Entry 6UTJ (electron microscopy, 2.90 A resolution); this record covers chains D and U of the 35 polymer chains in the assembly.

Chain D:
Protein: Proteasome subunit alpha
Organism: Thermoplasma acidophilum
Notes: EC 3.4.25.1
Reference sequence: P25156 (PSA_THEAC); residue numbers follow UniProt; this construct covers 7-233
Sequence (227 residues; row label = number of the first residue in the row):
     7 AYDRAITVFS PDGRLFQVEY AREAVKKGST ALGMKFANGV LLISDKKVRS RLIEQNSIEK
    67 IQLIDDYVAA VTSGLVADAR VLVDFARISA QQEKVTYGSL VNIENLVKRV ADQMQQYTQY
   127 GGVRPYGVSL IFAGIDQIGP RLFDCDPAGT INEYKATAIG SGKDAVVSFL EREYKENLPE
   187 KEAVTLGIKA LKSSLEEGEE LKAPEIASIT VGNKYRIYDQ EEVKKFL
Swiss-Prot annotation at these positions:
  - mutagenesis: Lys66 (K66A: Prevents PAN to associate with the proteasome and stimulate gate opening), Leu81 (L81A/E/G: Prevents PAN to stimulate gate opening), Val82 (V82A: No effect on PAN's ability to stimulate gate opening; V82D/G: Prevents PAN to stimulate gate opening)
What the authors report for this chain:
  - mutagenesis - K66A: abolished binding to activators (citing earlier work)
  - mutagenesis - R28L: increased binding to PAN (citing earlier work)
  - mutagenesis - R28L: unchanged catalytic activity (citing earlier work)

Chain U:
Protein: Proteasome activator protein PA26
Organism: Trypanosoma brucei brucei
Reference sequence: Q38BM8 (Q38BM8_TRYB2); numbering as in UniProt (aligned over 4-223)
Sequence (229 residues; row label = number of the first residue in the row):
     4 KRAALIQNLR DSYTETSSFA VIEEWAAGTL QEIEGIAKAA VEAHGTIRNS TYGRAQAEKS
    64 PEQLLGVLQR YQDLCHNVYC QAETIRTVIA IRIPEHKEAD NLGVAVQHAV LKVIDELEIK
   124 TLGSGEKSGS GGAPTPIGMY ALREYLSARS TVEDKLLGSV DAESGKTKGG SQSPSLLLEL
   184 RQIDADFMLK VELATTHLST MVRAVINAYL LNWKKLIQPR GGHLDVLYR
Disordered / not traced: 162-171
Differences from the reference sequence: conflict Gly48 (Ala in Q38BM8), Ala102 (Glu in Q38BM8); expression tag (224-232)

Chain D / chain U interface:
Pairs across the interface (15):
  Asp18(D) - Lys100(U)  salt bridge
  Gly19(D) - Tyr231(U)  hydrogen bond (backbone-side chain)
  Arg20(D) - Asp103(U)  salt bridge
  Arg20(D) - Leu227(U)
  Arg20(D) - Tyr231(U)
  Leu21(D) - Tyr231(U)
  Phe22(D) - Ala102(U)  hydrophobic
  Phe22(D) - Asp103(U)
  Glu25(D) - Leu227(U)
  Glu25(D) - Leu230(U)
  Tyr26(D) - Leu105(U)
  Arg28(D) - His226(U)
  Arg28(D) - Val229(U)
  Arg28(D) - Leu230(U)
  Asn158(D) - Arg232(U)
Other interface residues (no listed pair), chain D (13 interface residues in all): Tyr8, Asp9, Ser16, Pro17
Other interface residues (no listed pair), chain U (11 interface residues in all): Glu101
From the paper, about this interface:
  - hot spots on chain D (mutagenesis) - K66A: abolished binding to Proteasome activator protein PA26 (chain U) (citing earlier work)

Summary:
13 residues of chain D and 11 residues of chain U are in contact, with 1 hydrogen bond and 2 salt bridges.
Polar contacts include Asp18(D)-Lys100(U), Arg20(D)-Asp103(U) and Gly19(D)-Tyr231(U). From the paper: K66A of
chain D abolishes binding to activators; R28L of chain D increases binding to PAN.
Chain D is Proteasome subunit alpha (Thermoplasma acidophilum) and chain U is Proteasome activator protein
PA26 (Trypanosoma brucei brucei); the structure, Allosteric couple between alpha rings of the 20S proteasome.
20S proteasome singly capped by PA26/E102A, C-terminus ..., was determined by electron microscopy together
with 6UTF, 6UTG, 6UTH and 6UTI from the same study.
